2YRS - chains A and D of the 4 polymer chains in the assembly; structure by X-ray diffraction, 2.30 A resolution.

# Chain A
Name: Hemoglobin subunit alpha
Source organism: Homo sapiens
UniProt: P69905 (HBA_HUMAN); residues 1-141 here correspond to UniProt positions 2-142 (UniProt number = residue number + 1)
Amino-acid sequence (141 residues; each row starts with the number of its first residue):
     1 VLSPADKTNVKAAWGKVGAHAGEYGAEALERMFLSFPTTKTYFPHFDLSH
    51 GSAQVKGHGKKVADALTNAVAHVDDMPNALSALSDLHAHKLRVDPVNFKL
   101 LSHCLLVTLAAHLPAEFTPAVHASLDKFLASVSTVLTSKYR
Metal / ion sites: heme Fe near His87 (its only coordinating residue here)
Small-molecule neighbours: heme (HEM): Met32, Thr39, Tyr42, Phe43, His45, Phe46, His58, Lys61, Val62, Ala65, Leu66, Leu83, Leu86, His87, Leu91, Val93, Asn97, Phe98, Leu101, Leu105, Val132, Leu136

# Chain D
Name: Hemoglobin subunit beta
Source organism: Homo sapiens
UniProt: P68871 (HBB_HUMAN); residues 2-147 here = UniProt positions 2-147
Amino-acid sequence (146 residues; each row starts with the number of its first residue):
     2 VHLTPEEKSAVTALWGKVNVDEVGGEALGRLLVVYPWTQRFFESFGDLST
    52 PDAVMGNPKVKAHGKKVLGAFSDGLAHLDNLKGTFATLSELHCDKLHVDP
   102 ENFRLLGNVLVCVLAHHFGKQFTPPVQAAYQKVVAGVANALAHKYH
Metal / ion sites: heme Fe near His93 (its only coordinating residue here)
Small-molecule neighbours: heme (HEM): Leu32, Thr39, Phe42, Phe43, Phe46, His64, Lys67, Val68, Ala71, Phe72, Phe86, Leu89, Leu92, His93, Leu97, Val99, Asn103, Phe104, Leu107, Val138, Leu142

# Chain A / chain D interface
Residue-residue contacts (26):
  Pro37(A) with His147(D)
  Thr38(A) with Pro101(D)
  Lys40(A) with His147(D), hydrogen bond (side chain-backbone)
  Thr41(A) with His98(D); Val99(D); Asp100(D); Tyr146(D)
  Tyr42(A) with Arg41(D); Asp100(D), hydrogen bond
  Pro44(A) with His98(D)
  Leu91(A) with Arg41(D), hydrogen bond (backbone-side chain)
  Arg92(A) with Trp38(D); Arg41(D)
  Asp94(A) with Trp38(D), hydrogen bond; Asp100(D); Glu102(D); Leu106(D)
  Pro95(A) with Trp38(D)
  Val96(A) with Glu102(D)
  Asn97(A) with Asp100(D)
  Tyr140(A) with Pro37(D); Trp38(D), hydrophobic
  Arg141(A) with Val35(D), hydrogen bond (side chain-backbone); Tyr36(D); Pro37(D); Trp38(D)
Interface residues without a listed pair, chain D (14 interface residues in all): Gln40

# In short
Chain A and chain D each contribute 14 residues to their interface; the contacts include 5 hydrogen bonds.
Polar pairs include Lys40(A)-His147(D), Tyr42(A)-Asp100(D) and Leu91(A)-Arg41(D). Ligands of chain A: heme.
Ligands of chain D: heme.
Here chain A is Hemoglobin subunit alpha and chain D is Hemoglobin subunit beta, both from Homo sapiens. Entry
2YRS (Human hemoglobin D Los Angeles: crystal structure) was determined by X-ray diffraction.
